8E8M - chains C and D of the 8 polymer chains in the assembly; structure by electron microscopy, 3.13 A resolution.

== Chain C ==
Molecule: DNA-directed RNA polymerase subunit beta
Source organism: Mycobacterium tuberculosis
Notes: EC 2.7.7.6
UniProtKB: A5U052 (RPOB_MYCTA); residues 7-1178 here correspond to UniProt positions 6-1177 (UniProt number = residue number - 1)
Chain sequence (1172 residues; numbered 7 to 1178; the number before each row is that of its first residue):
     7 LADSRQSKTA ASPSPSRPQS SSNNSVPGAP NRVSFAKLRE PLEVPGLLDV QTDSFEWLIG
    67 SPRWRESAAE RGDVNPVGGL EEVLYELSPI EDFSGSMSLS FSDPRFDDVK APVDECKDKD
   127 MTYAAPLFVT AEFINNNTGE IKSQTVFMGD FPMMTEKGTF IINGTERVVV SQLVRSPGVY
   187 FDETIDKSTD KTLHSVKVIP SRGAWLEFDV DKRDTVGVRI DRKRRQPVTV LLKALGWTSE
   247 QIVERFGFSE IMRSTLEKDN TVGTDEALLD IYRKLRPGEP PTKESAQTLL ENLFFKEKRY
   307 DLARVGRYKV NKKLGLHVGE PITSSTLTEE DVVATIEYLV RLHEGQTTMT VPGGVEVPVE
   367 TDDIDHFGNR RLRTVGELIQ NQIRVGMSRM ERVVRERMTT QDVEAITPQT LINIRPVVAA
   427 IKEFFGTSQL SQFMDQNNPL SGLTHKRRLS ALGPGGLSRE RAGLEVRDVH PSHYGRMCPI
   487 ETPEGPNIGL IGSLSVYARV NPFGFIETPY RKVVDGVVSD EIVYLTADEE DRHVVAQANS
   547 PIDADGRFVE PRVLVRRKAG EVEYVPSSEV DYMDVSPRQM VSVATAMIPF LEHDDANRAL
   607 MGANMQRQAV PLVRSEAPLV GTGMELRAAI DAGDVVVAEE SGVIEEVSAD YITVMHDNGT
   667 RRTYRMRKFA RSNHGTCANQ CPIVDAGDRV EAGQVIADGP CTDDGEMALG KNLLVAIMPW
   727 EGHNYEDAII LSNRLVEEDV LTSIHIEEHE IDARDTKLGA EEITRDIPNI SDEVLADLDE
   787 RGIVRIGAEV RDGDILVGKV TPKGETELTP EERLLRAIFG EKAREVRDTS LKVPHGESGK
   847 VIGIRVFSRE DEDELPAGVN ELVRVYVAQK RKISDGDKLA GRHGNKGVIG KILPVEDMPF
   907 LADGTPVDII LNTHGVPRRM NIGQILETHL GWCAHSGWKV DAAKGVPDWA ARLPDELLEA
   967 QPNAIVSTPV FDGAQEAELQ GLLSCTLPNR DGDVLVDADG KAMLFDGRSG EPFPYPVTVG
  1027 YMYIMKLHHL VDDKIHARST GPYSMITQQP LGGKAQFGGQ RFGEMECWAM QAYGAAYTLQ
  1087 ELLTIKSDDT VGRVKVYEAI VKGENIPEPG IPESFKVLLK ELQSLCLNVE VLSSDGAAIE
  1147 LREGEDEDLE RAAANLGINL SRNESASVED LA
Disordered / not traced: 7-29, 1140-1178

== Chain D ==
Molecule: DNA-directed RNA polymerase subunit beta'
Source organism: Mycobacterium tuberculosis
Notes: EC 2.7.7.6
UniProtKB: A0A045J9E2 (A0A045J9E2_MYCTX); residue numbers follow UniProt; this construct covers 1-1316
Chain sequence (1318 residues; row label = number of the first residue in the row; numbers below 1 keep their minus sign (Gly-1 is residue -1)):
    -1 GAMLDVNFFD ELRIGLATAE DIRQWSYGEV KKPETINYRT LKPEKDGLFC EKIFGPTRDW
    59 ECYCGKYKRV RFKGIICERC GVEVTRAKVR RERMGHIELA APVTHIWYFK GVPSRLGYLL
   119 DLAPKDLEKI IYFAAYVITS VDEEMRHNEL STLEAEMAVE RKAVEDQRDG ELEARAQKLE
   179 ADLAELEAEG AKADARRKVR DGGEREMRQI RDRAQRELDR LEDIWSTFTK LAPKQLIVDE
   239 NLYRELVDRY GEYFTGAMGA ESIQKLIENF DIDAEAESLR DVIRNGKGQK KLRALKRLKV
   299 VAAFQQSGNS PMGMVLDAVP VIPPELRPMV QLDGGRFATS DLNDLYRRVI NRNNRLKRLI
   359 DLGAPEIIVN NEKRMLQESV DALFDNGRRG RPVTGPGNRP LKSLSDLLKG KQGRFRQNLL
   419 GKRVDYSGRS VIVVGPQLKL HQCGLPKLMA LELFKPFVMK RLVDLNHAQN IKSAKRMVER
   479 QRPQVWDVLE EVIAEHPVLL NRAPTLHRLG IQAFEPMLVE GKAIQLHPLV CEAFNADFDG
   539 DQMAVHLPLS AEAQAEARIL MLSSNNILSP ASGRPLAMPR LDMVTGLYYL TTEVPGDTGE
   599 YQPASGDHPE TGVYSSPAEA IMAADRGVLS VRAKIKVRLT QLRPPVEIEA ELFGHSGWQP
   659 GDAWMAETTL GRVMFNELLP LGYPFVNKQM HKKVQAAIIN DLAERYPMIV VAQTVDKLKD
   719 AGFYWATRSG VTVSMADVLV PPRKKEILDH YEERADKVEK QFQRGALNHD ERNEALVEIW
   779 KEATDEVGQA LREHYPDDNP IITIVDSGAT GNFTQTRTLA GMKGLVTNPK GEFIPRPVKS
   839 SFREGLTVLE YFINTHGARK GLADTALRTA DSGYLTRRLV DVSQDVIVRE HDCQTERGIV
   899 VELAERAPDG TLIRDPYIET SAYARTLGTD AVDEAGNVIV ERGQDLGDPE IDALLAAGIT
   959 QVKVRSVLTC ATSTGVCATC YGRSMATGKL VDIGEAVGIV AAQSIGEPGT QLTMRTFHQG
  1019 GVGEDITGGL PRVQELFEAR VPRGKAPIAD VTGRVRLEDG ERFYKITIVP DDGGEEVVYD
  1079 KISKRQRLRV FKHEDGSERV LSDGDHVEVG QQLMEGSADP HEVLRVQGPR EVQIHLVREV
  1139 QEVYRAQGVS IHDKHIEVIV RQMLRRVTII DSGSTEFLPG SLIDRAEFEA ENRRVVAEGG
  1199 EPAAGRPVLM GITKASLATD SWLSAASFQE TTRVLTDAAI NCRSDKLNGL KENVIIGKLI
  1259 PAGTGINRYR NIAVQPTEEA RAAAYTIPSY EDQYYSPDFG AATGAAVPLD DYGYSDYR
Disordered / not traced: 1013-1022, 1091-1096, 1283-1316
Construct notes: expression tag (-1 to 0)
Ion coordination: Zn2+ site 1 near Cys60 (its only coordinating residue here); Mg2+: Asp535, Asp537, Asp539 (shared with 1 residue of chain R); Zn2+ site 2: Cys891, Cys968, Cys978

== Interface between chain C and chain D ==
Residue-residue contacts (307):
  Thr195(C) - Arg1060(D)  hydrogen bond (backbone-side chain)
  Asp196(C) - Arg1060(D)
  Leu470(C) - Ala861(D)  hydrophobic
  Leu470(C) - Leu865(D)  hydrophobic
  Arg473(C) - Arg857(D)
  Asp474(C) - Pro827(D)
  Asp474(C) - Lys858(D)
  Val475(C) - Thr853(D)
  Val475(C) - His854(D)  hydrogen bond (backbone-side chain)
  His476(C) - Phe850(D)
  Pro477(C) - Phe850(D)  hydrophobic
  Tyr480(C) - Val846(D)
  Tyr480(C) - Phe850(D)  hydrophobic
  Pro485(C) - Thr853(D)
  Pro485(C) - Arg857(D)  hydrogen bond (backbone-side chain)
  Ile486(C) - Tyr849(D)  hydrophobic
  Ile486(C) - Thr853(D)
  Thr488(C) - Arg857(D)
  Ile494(C) - Leu860(D)  hydrophobic
  Gln543(C) - Val846(D)
  Gln543(C) - Leu847(D)
  Asn545(C) - Val846(D)
  Arg558(C) - Glu750(D)  salt bridge
  Leu560(C) - Arg834(D)
  Leu560(C) - Leu847(D)  hydrophobic
  Arg562(C) - Leu847(D)
  Val568(C) - Arg834(D)
  Tyr570(C) - Arg834(D)
  Met586(C) - Val846(D)  hydrophobic
  Leu597(C) - Tyr849(D)  hydrogen bond (backbone-side chain)
  Glu598(C) - Phe840(D)
  Glu598(C) - Gly843(D)
  Glu598(C) - Leu844(D)  hydrogen bond (backbone-backbone)
  Glu598(C) - Tyr849(D)
  His599(C) - Phe840(D)
  His599(C) - Arg841(D)  hydrogen bond (side chain-backbone)
  His599(C) - Glu842(D)
  His599(C) - Gly843(D)
  Asp600(C) - Phe840(D)
  Asp600(C) - Tyr849(D)  hydrogen bond (backbone-side chain)
  Asp601(C) - Tyr849(D)
  Asp601(C) - Asn852(D)
  Ala602(C) - Ala856(D)  hydrophobic
  Asn603(C) - Ala856(D)
  Ala605(C) - Tyr849(D)
  Leu606(C) - Leu860(D)  hydrophobic
  Ile723(C) - Thr730(D)
  Met724(C) - Thr725(D)
  Pro725(C) - Asp580(D)
  Pro725(C) - Ala724(D)
  Pro725(C) - Thr725(D)  hydrogen bond (backbone-side chain)
  Pro725(C) - Val729(D)
  Trp726(C) - Thr725(D)
  Glu727(C) - Phe721(D)
  Glu727(C) - Thr725(D)  hydrogen bond (backbone-side chain)
  Glu727(C) - Arg726(D)  salt bridge
  Gly728(C) - Val432(D)
  Gly728(C) - Phe721(D)
  His729(C) - Val432(D)
  His729(C) - Pro434(D)
  Tyr731(C) - Pro526(D)  hydrophobic
  Tyr731(C) - Phe536(D)
  Tyr731(C) - Arg578(D)  hydrogen bond
  Tyr731(C) - Asp580(D)
  Tyr731(C) - Met581(D)
  Tyr731(C) - Phe721(D)  hydrophobic
  Glu732(C) - Asp535(D)
  Glu732(C) - Phe536(D)  hydrogen bond (backbone-backbone)
  Glu732(C) - Arg578(D)  salt bridge
  Glu732(C) - Leu579(D)
  Asp733(C) - Asp535(D)
  Asp733(C) - Phe536(D)
  Arg760(C) - Arg334(D)
  Thr762(C) - Gly332(D)
  Thr762(C) - Gly333(D)
  Leu764(C) - Arg37(D)
  Glu767(C) - Gly332(D)
  Glu811(C) - Thr38(D)  hydrogen bond
  Glu811(C) - Lys40(D)
  Thr812(C) - Arg37(D)  hydrogen bond (side chain-backbone)
  Thr812(C) - Thr38(D)  hydrogen bond (backbone-side chain)
  Glu813(C) - Lys40(D)  salt bridge
  Lys884(C) - Asp537(D)
  Val894(C) - Phe536(D)  hydrogen bond (backbone-backbone)
  Val894(C) - Gly538(D)
  Ile895(C) - Val431(D)
  Asn918(C) - Asp580(D)  hydrogen bond
  Thr919(C) - Val729(D)  hydrogen bond (side chain-backbone)
  Thr919(C) - Thr730(D)
  Thr919(C) - Val731(D)
  Thr919(C) - Ile802(D)
  His920(C) - Thr583(D)  hydrogen bond
  Arg924(C) - Thr808(D)  hydrogen bond
  Arg924(C) - Gln813(D)
  Met926(C) - Gln813(D)
  Met926(C) - Leu817(D)  hydrophobic
  Met926(C) - Phe840(D)  hydrophobic
  Ile928(C) - Val731(D)  hydrophobic
  Ile928(C) - Leu817(D)  hydrophobic
  Ile928(C) - Phe840(D)
  Ile931(C) - Val731(D)
  Ile931(C) - Ser732(D)
  Leu932(C) - Met733(D)  hydrophobic
  His935(C) - Ser732(D)
  His935(C) - Met733(D)
  Phe977(C) - Leu844(D)
  Phe977(C) - Thr845(D)
  Phe977(C) - Tyr849(D)  hydrophobic
  Glu982(C) - Met733(D)
  Glu982(C) - Arg841(D)
  Glu982(C) - Glu842(D)
  Leu985(C) - Met733(D)  hydrophobic
  Gln986(C) - Met733(D)
  Asp1005(C) - Ser732(D)
  Asp1005(C) - Ala734(D)
  Lys1007(C) - Thr730(D)
  Lys1007(C) - Ser732(D)
  Lys1007(C) - Asp735(D)  salt bridge
  Asp1012(C) - Arg726(D)  salt bridge
  Phe1019(C) - Thr725(D)
  Pro1020(C) - Arg726(D)
  Tyr1021(C) - Tyr587(D)
  Tyr1021(C) - Arg726(D)
  Tyr1021(C) - Ser727(D)
  Tyr1021(C) - Gly728(D)
  Val1023(C) - Thr730(D)
  Thr1024(C) - Thr730(D)
  Thr1024(C) - Val731(D)  hydrogen bond (side chain-backbone)
  Thr1024(C) - Ser732(D)
  Val1037(C) - Lys520(D)
  Asp1038(C) - Lys520(D)
  Lys1040(C) - Arg427(D)
  Lys1040(C) - Val429(D)
  Lys1040(C) - Gln540(D)
  Ile1041(C) - Arg427(D)
  Ile1041(C) - Ser428(D)
  Ile1041(C) - Met447(D)  hydrophobic
  Ile1041(C) - Lys520(D)
  His1042(C) - Gly426(D)
  His1042(C) - Arg427(D)  hydrogen bond (backbone-backbone)
  His1042(C) - Met447(D)
  Ala1043(C) - Ser425(D)
  Ala1043(C) - Gly426(D)
  Ala1043(C) - Met447(D)  hydrophobic
  Ala1043(C) - Glu450(D)
  Arg1044(C) - Asp423(D)  salt bridge
  Arg1044(C) - Tyr424(D)  hydrogen bond (backbone-backbone)
  Arg1044(C) - Ser425(D)  hydrogen bond (backbone-backbone)
  Arg1044(C) - Glu450(D)
  Arg1044(C) - Leu451(D)
  Ser1045(C) - Asp423(D)
  Ser1045(C) - Tyr424(D)
  Ser1045(C) - Glu450(D)  hydrogen bond
  Tyr1049(C) - Asp423(D)  hydrogen bond
  Met1051(C) - Arg89(D)  hydrogen bond (backbone-side chain)
  Ile1052(C) - Arg89(D)  hydrogen bond (backbone-side chain)
  Ile1052(C) - Pro326(D)
  Ile1052(C) - Arg412(D)
  Thr1053(C) - Asn416(D)
  Gln1054(C) - Arg89(D)
  Gln1055(C) - Asn416(D)  hydrogen bond (side chain-backbone)
  Gln1055(C) - Lys420(D)
  Pro1056(C) - Arg421(D)
  Pro1056(C) - Val422(D)
  Pro1056(C) - Asp423(D)
  Leu1057(C) - Arg421(D)
  Gly1058(C) - Arg421(D)
  Gly1065(C) - Arg421(D)  hydrogen bond (backbone-side chain)
  Gly1065(C) - Val422(D)
  Gln1066(C) - Arg421(D)
  Gln1066(C) - Val422(D)
  Gln1066(C) - Ser425(D)
  Gln1066(C) - Gly426(D)
  Gln1066(C) - Arg427(D)
  Gln1066(C) - Ala542(D)
  Arg1067(C) - Gln415(D)  hydrogen bond (side chain-backbone)
  Arg1067(C) - Gly419(D)
  Arg1067(C) - Lys420(D)
  Arg1067(C) - Arg421(D)
  Phe1068(C) - Gly419(D)
  Phe1068(C) - Lys420(D)  hydrogen bond (backbone-backbone)
  Phe1068(C) - His544(D)
  Gly1069(C) - Leu418(D)
  Glu1070(C) - Leu418(D)
  Glu1070(C) - Arg875(D)  salt bridge
  Met1071(C) - Thr503(D)
  Glu1072(C) - Asn499(D)
  Glu1072(C) - Thr503(D)
  Glu1072(C) - Ile509(D)
  Cys1073(C) - Leu418(D)
  Trp1074(C) - Arg875(D)
  Trp1074(C) - Val878(D)  hydrophobic
  Trp1074(C) - Ile997(D)
  Trp1074(C) - Gln1001(D)
  Ala1075(C) - Arg506(D)
  Ala1075(C) - Ile509(D)  hydrophobic
  Ala1075(C) - Gln1001(D)
  Met1076(C) - Met559(D)  hydrophobic
  Gln1077(C) - Ile997(D)
  Gln1077(C) - Leu1248(D)
  Gln1077(C) - Val1252(D)
  Ala1078(C) - Arg506(D)
  Ala1078(C) - Glu993(D)
  Ala1078(C) - Gln1001(D)
  Tyr1079(C) - Arg506(D)
  Tyr1079(C) - Leu507(D)
  Tyr1079(C) - Ile509(D)  hydrogen bond (side chain-backbone)
  Tyr1079(C) - Leu558(D)
  Tyr1079(C) - Met559(D)  hydrophobic
  Tyr1079(C) - Asn564(D)
  Gly1080(C) - Gly1261(D)
  Gly1080(C) - Thr1262(D)  hydrogen bond (backbone-backbone)
  Ala1081(C) - Glu554(D)
  Ala1082(C) - Glu554(D)
  Ala1082(C) - Leu1257(D)
  Ala1082(C) - Ile1258(D)  hydrophobic
  Ala1082(C) - Gly1263(D)
  Tyr1083(C) - Glu550(D)
  Tyr1083(C) - Glu554(D)  hydrogen bond (backbone-side chain)
  Tyr1083(C) - Leu1257(D)
  Tyr1083(C) - Thr1262(D)
  Tyr1083(C) - Arg1268(D)
  Thr1084(C) - Ala551(D)
  Thr1084(C) - Glu554(D)  hydrogen bond
  Leu1085(C) - Val1252(D)  hydrophobic
  Gln1086(C) - Leu1257(D)
  Glu1087(C) - Pro546(D)
  Glu1087(C) - Leu547(D)  hydrogen bond (side chain-backbone)
  Glu1087(C) - Ser548(D)  hydrogen bond
  Glu1087(C) - Ala551(D)
  Leu1088(C) - Val422(D)
  Leu1089(C) - Lys420(D)  hydrogen bond (backbone-side chain)
  Leu1089(C) - Val1252(D)  hydrophobic
  Lys1092(C) - Val422(D)
  Lys1092(C) - Asp423(D)  hydrogen bond (backbone-backbone)
  Lys1092(C) - Leu545(D)  hydrogen bond (side chain-backbone)
  Lys1092(C) - Leu547(D)
  Ser1093(C) - Lys420(D)
  Ser1093(C) - Arg421(D)  hydrogen bond (side chain-backbone)
  Asp1094(C) - Lys420(D)  salt bridge
  Tyr1103(C) - Met457(D)
  Ile1106(C) - Pro454(D)  hydrophobic
  Ile1106(C) - Lys458(D)
  Ile1106(C) - Leu547(D)  hydrophobic
  Val1107(C) - Lys458(D)
  Gly1116(C) - Asn5(D)
  Gly1116(C) - Gly1255(D)
  Ile1117(C) - Asp3(D)
  Ile1117(C) - Asn5(D)
  Pro1118(C) - Lys420(D)
  Pro1118(C) - Ile1254(D)
  Glu1119(C) - Arg89(D)  salt bridge
  Ser1120(C) - Asn416(D)
  Ser1120(C) - Leu417(D)
  Ser1120(C) - Lys420(D)
  Phe1121(C) - Phe7(D)  hydrophobic
  Phe1121(C) - Leu417(D)
  Phe1121(C) - Ile1254(D)  hydrophobic
  Val1123(C) - Arg89(D)
  Val1123(C) - Arg412(D)
  Leu1124(C) - Phe413(D)  hydrophobic
  Leu1124(C) - Leu417(D)  hydrophobic
  Lys1126(C) - Glu90(D)  hydrogen bond (side chain-backbone)
  Lys1126(C) - Leu324(D)
  Glu1127(C) - Leu405(D)
  Glu1127(C) - Leu406(D)
  Glu1127(C) - Arg412(D)  salt bridge
  Leu1128(C) - Leu406(D)  hydrophobic
  Leu1128(C) - Leu1233(D)  hydrophobic
  Gln1129(C) - Trp23(D)
  Gln1129(C) - Met92(D)
  Gln1129(C) - Pro318(D)
  Ser1130(C) - Pro318(D)
  Ser1130(C) - Tyr344(D)  hydrogen bond
  Ser1130(C) - Phe382(D)
  Ser1130(C) - Leu402(D)
  Leu1131(C) - His103(D)  hydrogen bond (backbone-side chain)
  Leu1131(C) - Trp105(D)  hydrophobic
  Leu1131(C) - Leu402(D)  hydrophobic
  Cys1132(C) - Ala15(D)  hydrogen bond (backbone-backbone)
  Cys1132(C) - Leu314(D)  hydrophobic
  Cys1132(C) - Pro318(D)
  Cys1132(C) - Phe382(D)  hydrophobic
  Leu1133(C) - Gly13(D)
  Leu1133(C) - Trp23(D)
  Leu1133(C) - Trp105(D)  hydrophobic
  Leu1133(C) - Tyr106(D)
  Leu1133(C) - Ala1237(D)  hydrophobic
  Asn1134(C) - Arg11(D)
  Asn1134(C) - Ile12(D)
  Asn1134(C) - Gly13(D)  hydrogen bond (backbone-backbone)
  Asn1134(C) - Leu14(D)
  Asn1134(C) - Ala15(D)
  Asn1134(C) - Asp19(D)
  Asn1134(C) - Trp23(D)
  Val1135(C) - Arg11(D)
  Val1135(C) - Ile12(D)  hydrophobic
  Glu1136(C) - Leu10(D)
  Glu1136(C) - Arg11(D)  salt bridge
  Val1137(C) - Gly-1(D)  hydrogen bond (backbone-backbone)
  Val1137(C) - Ala0(D)  hydrogen bond (backbone-backbone)
  Val1137(C) - Asp3(D)
  Val1137(C) - Phe7(D)  hydrophobic
  Val1137(C) - Glu9(D)
  Leu1138(C) - Asp8(D)  hydrogen bond (backbone-backbone)
  Leu1138(C) - Glu9(D)  hydrogen bond (backbone-backbone)
  Ser1139(C) - Asp8(D)
Other interface residues (no listed pair), chain C (170 interface residues in all): Ser194, Lys197, Cys484, Gly495, Val561, Glu569, Pro583, Asn730, Ala734, Lys763, Lys809, Gly810, Arg833, Asp881, Gly882, Lys892, Gly893, Gly896, Val922, Pro923, Ser1015, Pro1022, Thr1046, Phe1063, Thr1090, Arg1099, Gly1109, Ile1112, Leu1125
Other interface residues (no listed pair), chain D (185 interface residues in all): Val4, Ile20, Tyr36, Leu39, Ile320, Glu323, Val328, Gln329, Ser403, Arg414, Ile430, Gln435, Pro444, Lys453, Phe455, Ile469, Leu497, Ala501, Pro502, Leu504, His505, Gln510, Ala521, Arg630, Tyr722, Arg770, Ala807, Gly809, Thr816, Ile832, Ala994, Val998, Trp1220, Ile1253, Lys1256, Ala1260

== Summary ==
The interface between chain C and chain D involves 170 residues on one side and 185 on the other, with 50
hydrogen bonds and 12 salt bridges. Polar contacts include Arg558(C)-Glu750(D), Glu727(C)-Arg726(D) and
Glu732(C)-Arg578(D). Asp535(D), Asp537(D) and Asp539(D) coordinate Mg2+.
Here chain C is DNA-directed RNA polymerase subunit beta and chain D is DNA-directed RNA polymerase subunit
beta', both from Mycobacterium tuberculosis. Entry 8E8M (Mycobacterium tuberculosis RNAP paused elongation
complex) was determined by electron microscopy, deposited together with 8E74, 8E79, 8E82 and 8E95.
